9D18 - chains B and E of the 8 polymer chains in the assembly; structure by electron microscopy, 2.88 A resolution.

# Chain B
Molecule: Isoform 5 of Calcium-activated potassium channel subunit alpha-1
Source organism: Homo sapiens
UniProtKB: Q12791 (KCMA1_HUMAN), isoform Q12791-5; residues 1-1056 here correspond to UniProt positions 66-1121 (UniProt number = residue number + 65)
Chain sequence (1056 residues; row label = number of the first residue in the row):
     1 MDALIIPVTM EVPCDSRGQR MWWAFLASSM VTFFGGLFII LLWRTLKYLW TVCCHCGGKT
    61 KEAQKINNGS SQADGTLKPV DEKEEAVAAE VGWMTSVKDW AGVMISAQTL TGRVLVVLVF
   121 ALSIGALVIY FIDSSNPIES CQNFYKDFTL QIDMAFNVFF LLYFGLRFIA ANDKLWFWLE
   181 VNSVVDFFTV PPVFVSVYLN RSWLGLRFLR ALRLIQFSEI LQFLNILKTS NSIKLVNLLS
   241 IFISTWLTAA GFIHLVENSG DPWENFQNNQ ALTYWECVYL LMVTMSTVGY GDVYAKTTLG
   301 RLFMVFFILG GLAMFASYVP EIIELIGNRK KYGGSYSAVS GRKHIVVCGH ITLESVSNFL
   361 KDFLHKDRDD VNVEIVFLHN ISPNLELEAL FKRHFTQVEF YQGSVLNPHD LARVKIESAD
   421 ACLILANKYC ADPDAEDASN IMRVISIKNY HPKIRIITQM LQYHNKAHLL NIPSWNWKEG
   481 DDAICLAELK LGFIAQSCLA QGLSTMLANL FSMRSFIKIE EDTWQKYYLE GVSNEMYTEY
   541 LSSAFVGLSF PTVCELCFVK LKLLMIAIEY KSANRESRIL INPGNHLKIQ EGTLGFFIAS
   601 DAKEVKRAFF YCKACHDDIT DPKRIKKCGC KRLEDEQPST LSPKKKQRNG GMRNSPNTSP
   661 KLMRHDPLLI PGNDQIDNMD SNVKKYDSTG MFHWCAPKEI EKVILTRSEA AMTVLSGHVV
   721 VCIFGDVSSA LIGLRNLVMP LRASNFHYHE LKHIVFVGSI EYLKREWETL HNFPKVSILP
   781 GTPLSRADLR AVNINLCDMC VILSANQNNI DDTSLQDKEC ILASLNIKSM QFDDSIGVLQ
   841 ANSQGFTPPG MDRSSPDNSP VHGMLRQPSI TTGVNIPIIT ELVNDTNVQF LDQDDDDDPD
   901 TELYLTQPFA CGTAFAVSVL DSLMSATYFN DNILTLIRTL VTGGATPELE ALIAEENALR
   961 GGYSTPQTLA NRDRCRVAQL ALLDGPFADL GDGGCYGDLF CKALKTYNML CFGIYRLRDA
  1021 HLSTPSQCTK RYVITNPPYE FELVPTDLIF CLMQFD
Unresolved in the structure: 1-18, 55-90, 570-576, 616-680, 834-870
UniProt features mapped onto this chain:
  - region: L491 to F511 (Segment S7), L548 to I568 (Segment S8), C612 to H616 (Heme-binding motif)
  - motif: T287 to Y290 (Selectivity for potassium)
  - binding site (Mg(2+)): E374, Q397, E399
  - lipidation (S-palmitoyl cysteine): C53, C54, C56
Metal / ion sites: K+ site 1: T287 (shared with 1 residue of chain A; 1 residue of chain C; 1 residue of chain D); K+ site 2: T287, V288 (shared with 2 residues of chain A; 2 residues of chain C; 2 residues of chain D); K+ site 3: V288, G289 (shared with 2 residues of chain A; 2 residues of chain C; 2 residues of chain D); K+ site 4: G289, Y290 (shared with 2 residues of chain A; 2 residues of chain C; 2 residues of chain D); Ca2+ site 1: D367, R514, S533, E535, S600; Mg2+: E374, E399; Ca2+ site 2: N449 (shared with 4 residues of chain C); Ca2+ site 3: Q889, D892, D895, D897 (shared with 1 residue of chain A)

# Chain E
Molecule: Large-conductance Ca2+-activated K+ channel beta2 subunit, Calcium-activated potassium channel subunit beta-4
Source organism: Homo sapiens
Notes: fragment: N-terminal 45 residues of kcnmb2 ligated to kcnmb4 (devoid of N terminal first 15 residues)
UniProtKB: chimeric construct of B5BNX0, Q86W47: residues 2-44 from B5BNX0 (B5BNX0_HUMAN) positions 2-44 (same numbers); residues 45-240 from Q86W47 positions 15-210 (UniProt number = residue number - 30)
Chain sequence (239 residues; numbered 2 to 240; the number before each row is that of its first residue):
     2 FIWTSGRTSS SYRHDEKRNI YQKIRDHDLL DKRKTVTALK AGEDKSIRLG LFLIISGVVS
    62 LFIFGFCWLS PALQDLQATE ANCTVLSVQQ IGEVFECTFT CGADCRGTSQ YPCVQVYVNN
   122 SESNSRALLH SDEHQLLTNP KCSYIPPCKR ENQKNLESVM NWQQYWKDEI GSQPFTCYFN
   182 QHQRPDDVLL HRTHDEIVLL HCFLWPLVTF VVGVLIVVLT ICAKSLAVKA EAMKKRKFS
Unresolved in the structure: 14-33, 236-240
UniProt features mapped onto this chain:
  - glycosylation (N-linked (GlcNAc...) asparagine): N83, N120
Cystine bridges: C84-C178, C98-C149, C114-C143

# Chain B / chain E interface
Contacting residue pairs - 12 pairs, chain B then chain E:
  F131(B) - F67(E)  hydrophobic
  I132(B) - F67(E)
  S135(B) - L70(E)
  S286(B) - W4(E)
  F315(B) - W4(E)  hydrophobic
  A316(B) - W4(E)  hydrophobic
  A316(B) - R8(E)  hydrogen bond (backbone-side chain)
  E321(B) - Y13(E)
  E324(B) - Y13(E)
  S335(B) - T38(E)
  S335(B) - A39(E)
  K415(B) - T38(E)
Other interface residues (no listed pair), chain B (15 interface residues in all): V128, W275, P320, S337, R413
Other interface residues (no listed pair), chain E (11 interface residues in all): K35, V37, F63, S71

# Summary
Chain B and chain E form an interface of 15 and 11 residues respectively; the contacts include 1 hydrogen
bond. The hydrogen-bonded pair is A316(B)-R8(E). T287(B) and V288(B) coordinate K+ site 2. From UniProt: 3
Mg2+-binding residues on chain B.
Chain B is Isoform 5 of Calcium-activated potassium channel subunit alpha-1 and chain E is Large-conductance
Ca2+-activated K+ channel beta2 subunit, Calcium-activated potassium channel subunit beta-4, both from Homo
sapiens; the structure, Ca2+ bound open-inactivated hSlo1 + beta2N-beta4 channel in detergent-conformation 2
of inactivating domain, was determined by electron microscopy together with 9CZH, 9CZJ, 9CZK, 9CZM, 9CZO, 9CZQ
and 9D19 from the same study.
